Entry 2VFG (X-ray diffraction, 1.95 A resolution); this record covers chains A and B.

Chain A (and B):
Name: Triosephosphate isomerase
Source organism: Plasmodium falciparum
Notes: EC 5.3.1.1; chain B of this document is another copy of the same molecule, construct and numbering; everything in this record applies to it too
UniProt: Q07412 (TPIS_PLAFA); numbering as in UniProt (aligned over 1-248)
Chain sequence (248 residues; each row starts with the number of its first residue):
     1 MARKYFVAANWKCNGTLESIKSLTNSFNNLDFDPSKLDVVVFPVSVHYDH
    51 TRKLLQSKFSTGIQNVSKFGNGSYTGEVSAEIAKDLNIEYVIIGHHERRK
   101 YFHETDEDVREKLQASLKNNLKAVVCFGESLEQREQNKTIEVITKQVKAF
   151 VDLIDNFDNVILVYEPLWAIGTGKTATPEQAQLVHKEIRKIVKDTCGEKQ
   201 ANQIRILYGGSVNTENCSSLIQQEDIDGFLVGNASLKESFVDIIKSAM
Disordered / not traced: 1 (chain B: 1-2)
Differences from the reference sequence: engineered mutation His-96 (Phe in Q07412), Val-163 (Ala in Q07412)
Swiss-Prot annotation at these positions:
  - active site: His-95 (Electrophile), Glu-165 (Proton acceptor)
  - binding site (D-glyceraldehyde 3-phosphate): Asn-10, Lys-12, Gly-171, Leu-230, Gly-232, Asn-233
  - mutagenesis: Ser-73 (S73A: 3-fold decrease in substrate affinity; when associated with S-96), Leu-167 (L167V: 3-fold decrease in substrate affinity; when associated with S-96)
Small-molecule neighbours:
  - 3-phosphoglyceric acid (3PG), molecule 1: Asn-65, Lys-68, Glu-77, Arg-98, Phe-102, His-103, Glu-104, Asp-108, Lys-112
  - 3-phosphoglyceric acid (3PG), molecule 2: Arg-98, Tyr-101, Phe-102, His-103

How chain A and chain B interact:
Residue-residue contacts (82; chain A residue first):
  Asn-10(A) with Thr-75(B), hydrogen bond
  Lys-12(A) with Gly-72(B); Ser-73(B); Thr-75(B)
  Cys-13(A) with Asn-71(B); Gly-72(B), hydrogen bond (backbone-backbone); Tyr-74(B); Glu-77(B), hydrogen bond (side chain-backbone); Ser-79(B); Ile-82(B), hydrophobic
  Asn-14(A) with Gly-72(B), hydrogen bond (side chain-backbone); Ile-82(B)
  Gly-15(A) with Ile-82(B)
  Thr-16(A) with Asp-85(B)
  Leu-17(A) with Asp-85(B), hydrogen bond (backbone-side chain); Leu-86(B), hydrophobic
  Val-44(A) with Glu-77(B); Val-78(B), hydrophobic; Ile-82(B), hydrophobic
  Ser-45(A) with Ser-45(B), hydrogen bond; Val-46(B); Val-78(B)
  Val-46(A) with Ser-45(B); Val-78(B), hydrophobic; Ile-82(B), hydrophobic; Leu-86(B), hydrophobic
  His-47(A) with Ile-82(B); Leu-86(B)
  Asp-49(A) with Asp-49(B); His-50(B), salt bridge
  Gln-64(A) with Thr-75(B); Gly-76(B), hydrogen bond (side chain-backbone)
  Phe-69(A) with Tyr-101(B), hydrophobic; Phe-102(B), hydrophobic
  Asn-71(A) with Cys-13(B)
  Gly-72(A) with Lys-12(B); Cys-13(B), hydrogen bond (backbone-backbone); Asn-14(B), hydrogen bond (backbone-side chain)
  Ser-73(A) with Lys-12(B); Glu-97(B)
  Tyr-74(A) with Cys-13(B); Glu-97(B), hydrogen bond (backbone-side chain)
  Thr-75(A) with Asn-10(B), hydrogen bond; Lys-12(B); Gln-64(B); His-95(B), hydrogen bond; Glu-97(B), hydrogen bond; Arg-98(B), hydrogen bond (backbone-side chain)
  Gly-76(A) with Gln-64(B), hydrogen bond (backbone-side chain); Arg-98(B)
  Glu-77(A) with Cys-13(B), hydrogen bond (backbone-side chain); Val-44(B); Arg-98(B), salt bridge; Phe-102(B)
  Val-78(A) with Val-44(B), hydrophobic; Ser-45(B); Val-46(B), hydrophobic
  Ser-79(A) with Cys-13(B)
  Ile-82(A) with Cys-13(B), hydrophobic; Asn-14(B); Gly-15(B); Val-44(B), hydrophobic; Val-46(B), hydrophobic; His-47(B)
  Asp-85(A) with Thr-16(B); Leu-17(B), hydrogen bond (side chain-backbone)
  Leu-86(A) with Leu-17(B), hydrophobic; Val-46(B); His-47(B); His-50(B)
  His-95(A) with Thr-75(B), hydrogen bond
  Glu-97(A) with Ser-73(B); Tyr-74(B), hydrogen bond (side chain-backbone); Thr-75(B), hydrogen bond
  Arg-98(A) with Thr-75(B), hydrogen bond (side chain-backbone); Gly-76(B); Glu-77(B), salt bridge
  Tyr-101(A) with Phe-69(B), hydrophobic; Tyr-74(B), hydrophobic
  Phe-102(A) with Phe-69(B), hydrophobic; Glu-77(B)
  His-103(A) with His-103(B)
Interface residues without a listed pair, chain A (37 interface residues in all): His-50, Ile-63, Asn-65, Gly-70, Ile-88
Interface residues without a listed pair, chain B (38 interface residues in all): Ile-63, Asn-65, Lys-68, Gly-70, Ile-88

Overview:
Chain A and chain B form an interface of 37 and 38 residues respectively; the contacts include 21 hydrogen
bonds and 3 salt bridges. Polar pairs include Asp-49(A)/His-50(B), Glu-77(A)/Arg-98(B) and
Asn-10(A)/Thr-75(B). Chain A binds 3-phosphoglyceric acid.
Both chains are Triosephosphate isomerase (Plasmodium falciparum). Entry 2VFG (Crystal structure of the F96H
mutant of Plasmodium falciparum triosephosphate isomerase with 3-phosphoglycerate bound at the ...) was
determined by X-ray diffraction, deposited together with 2VFD, 2VFE, 2VFF, 2VFH and 2VFI.
